PDB entry 7RWM | X-ray diffraction, 3.40 A resolution | chains A and B

[Chain A (and B)]
Molecule: SAVED domain-containing protein
Organism: Lactococcus lactis subsp. cremoris IBB477
Notes: chain B of this document is another copy of the same molecule, construct and numbering; everything in this record applies to it too
Reference sequence: A0A1E7G0A2 (A0A1E7G0A2_LACLC); residue numbers follow UniProt; this construct covers 1-385
Chain sequence (385 residues; row label = number of the first residue in the row):
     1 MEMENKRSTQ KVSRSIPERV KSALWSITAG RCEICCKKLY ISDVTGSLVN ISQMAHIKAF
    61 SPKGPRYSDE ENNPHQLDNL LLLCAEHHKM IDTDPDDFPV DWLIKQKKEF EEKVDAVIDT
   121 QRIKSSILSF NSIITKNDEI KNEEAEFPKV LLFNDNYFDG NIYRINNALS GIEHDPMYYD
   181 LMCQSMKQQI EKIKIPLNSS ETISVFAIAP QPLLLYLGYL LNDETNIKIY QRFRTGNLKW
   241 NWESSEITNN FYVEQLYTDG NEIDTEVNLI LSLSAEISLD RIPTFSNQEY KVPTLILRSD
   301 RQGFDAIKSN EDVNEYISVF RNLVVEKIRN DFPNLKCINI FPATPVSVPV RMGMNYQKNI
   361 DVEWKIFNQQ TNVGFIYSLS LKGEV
Not modelled in the structure: 1-15, 63-70, 224-225, 284-290, 384-385 (chain B: 1-15, 63-70, 284-290, 384-385)
Metal / ion sites: Zn2+: Cys32, Cys35, Cys84, His87
From the paper describing this entry:
  - specificity-determining residues: Arg234 (proposed by the authors, not directly observed)

[Chain A / chain B interface]
Residue-residue contacts (69):
  Arg19(A) with Asn50(B), hydrogen bond (backbone-side chain)
  Ser22(A) with Asn50(B), hydrogen bond
  Ala23(A) with Asn50(B)
  Trp25(A) with Ser22(B); Ser26(B)
  Ser26(A) with Trp25(B); Ala29(B); Gly30(B); Tyr40(B); Ile51(B)
  Ala29(A) with Ser26(B)
  Gly30(A) with Ser26(B)
  Arg31(A) with Asp115(B); Val117(B); Ile118(B)
  Ile34(A) with Arg122(B); Leu152(B), hydrophobic
  Cys35(A) with Tyr157(B)
  Cys36(A) with Gln121(B)
  Tyr40(A) with Ser26(B); Ile27(B)
  Ile41(A) with Asn73(B)
  Gly46(A) with Asn73(B)
  Ser47(A) with Glu71(B)
  Leu48(A) with Arg19(B)
  Val49(A) with Arg19(B)
  Asn50(A) with Arg19(B), hydrogen bond (side chain-backbone); Ser22(B), hydrogen bond; Ala23(B)
  Ile51(A) with Ser26(B)
  Glu71(A) with Ser47(B); Leu48(B); Val49(B)
  Asn73(A) with Ile41(B); Ser47(B)
  His87(A) with Leu152(B)
  Met90(A) with Lys149(B)
  Asp94(A) with Lys149(B), salt bridge
  Asp97(A) with Phe153(B); Asn237(B), hydrogen bond; Leu238(B)
  Phe98(A) with Phe153(B), hydrophobic
  Trp102(A) with Arg122(B); Phe153(B)
  Gln106(A) with Arg122(B)
  Phe110(A) with Gln121(B)
  Lys113(A) with Val117(B); Thr120(B), hydrogen bond (side chain-backbone); Gln121(B), hydrogen bond
  Asp115(A) with Arg31(B)
  Val117(A) with Lys113(B)
  Ile118(A) with Arg31(B); Cys36(B), hydrophobic
  Thr120(A) with Lys113(B), hydrogen bond (backbone-side chain)
  Gln121(A) with Cys36(B), hydrogen bond; Phe110(B); Lys113(B), hydrogen bond
  Arg122(A) with Ile34(B); Trp102(B); Gln106(B), hydrogen bond
  Lys149(A) with Asp94(B), salt bridge
  Leu152(A) with Ile34(B), hydrophobic; His87(B); Met90(B), hydrophobic
  Phe153(A) with Asp97(B); Phe98(B), hydrophobic
  Tyr157(A) with Cys35(B)
  Asn237(A) with Asp97(B)
  Leu238(A) with Asp97(B)
Also at the interface, not in a pair above, chain A (46 interface residues in all): Ile27, Asp96, Val114, Pro148
Also at the interface, not in a pair above, chain B (46 interface residues in all): Gly46, Asp96, Val114, Pro148

[In short]
Chain A and chain B each contribute 46 residues to their interface; the contacts include 11 hydrogen bonds and
2 salt bridges. Polar contacts include Asp94(A)-Lys149(B), Arg19(A)-Asn50(B) and Ser22(A)-Asn50(B). The Zn2+
site is built by Cys32(A), Cys35(A), Cys84(A) and His87(A). From the paper: the specificity determinant
Arg234(A).
Chain A and chain B are both SAVED domain-containing protein (Lactococcus lactis subsp. cremoris IBB477); the
structure, Structure of Cap5 from Lactococcus lactis, was determined by X-ray diffraction together with 7RWS
from the same study.
